PDB entry 5A8K | X-ray diffraction, 1.41 A resolution | chains D and E of the 6 polymer chains in the assembly

== Chain D ==
Name: Methyl-coenzyme M reductase
Source organism: Methanothermobacter wolfeii
Notes: EC 2.8.4.1
Amino-acid sequence (550 residues; row label = number of the first residue in the row):
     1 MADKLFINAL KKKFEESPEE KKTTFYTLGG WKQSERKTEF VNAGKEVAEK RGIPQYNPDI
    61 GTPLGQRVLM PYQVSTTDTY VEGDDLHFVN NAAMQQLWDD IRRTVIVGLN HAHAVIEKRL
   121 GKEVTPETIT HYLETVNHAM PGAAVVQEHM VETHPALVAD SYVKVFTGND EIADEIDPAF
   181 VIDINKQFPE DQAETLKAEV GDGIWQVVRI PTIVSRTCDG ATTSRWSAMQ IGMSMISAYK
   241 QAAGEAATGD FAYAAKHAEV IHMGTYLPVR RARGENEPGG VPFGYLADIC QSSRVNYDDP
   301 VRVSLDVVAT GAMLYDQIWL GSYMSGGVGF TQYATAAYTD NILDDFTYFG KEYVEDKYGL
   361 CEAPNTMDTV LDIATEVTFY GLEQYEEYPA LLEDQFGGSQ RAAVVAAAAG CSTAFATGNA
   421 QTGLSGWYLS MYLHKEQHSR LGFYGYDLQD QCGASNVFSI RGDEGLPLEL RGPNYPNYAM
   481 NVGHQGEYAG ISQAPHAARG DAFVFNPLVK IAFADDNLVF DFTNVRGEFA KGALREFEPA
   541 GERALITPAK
Unresolved in the structure: 1, 550
Modified positions: His257 (n1-methylated histidine; MHS); Arg271 (5-methyl-arginine; AGM); Gln400 (2-methyl-glutamine; MGN); Gly445 (thioglycin; GL3); Cys452 (s-methylcysteine; SMC)
Ion coordination: Ca2+ site 1: Lys11, Phe14; Ca2+ site 2: Pro58, Ile60, Thr62; K+ site 1: Val124 (together with 2-ethoxyethanol); factor 430 Ni: Gln147 (together with 1-thioethanesulfonic acid); Ca2+ site 3 near Asp170 (its only coordinating residue here); Ca2+ site 4 near Asp174 (its only coordinating residue here); Ca2+ site 5: Glu190, Glu194; K+ site 2: Ser215, Arg216, Cys218 (shared with 3 residues of chain A)
Ligand contacts:
  - 1-thioethanesulfonic acid (COM): Tyr333, Phe443, Tyr444, Gly445
  - 2-ethoxyethanol (ETX), molecule 1: His113, Glu117, Val124, Thr125, Pro126, Ile129, Ile172, Ile204
  - 2-ethoxyethanol (ETX), molecule 2: Glu199, Trp205, Pro507, Leu508
  - 2-ethoxyethanol (ETX), molecule 3: Trp205, His257, Ala258, Glu259, Val260, Ile261
  - 2-ethoxyethanol (ETX), molecule 4: Phe513, Asp515, Asp516, Leu518, Val519, Phe520, Asp521, Phe522, Thr523
  - factor 430 (F43), molecule 1: Ala143, Ala144, Val145, Val146, Gln147, Met150, Val151, Met229, Gln230, Met233, Ile236, Ala243, Gly244
  - factor 430 (F43), molecule 2: Gly326, Gly327, Val328, Gly329, Phe330, Thr331, Gln332, Tyr333, Phe396, Gly397, Gly398, Gln400, Gly442, Phe443
  - Coenzyme B (TP7), molecule 1: Arg225, Lys256, His257
  - Coenzyme B (TP7), molecule 2: Arg270, Arg271, Leu320, Met324, Ser325, Phe330, Phe443, Ala479, Met480, Asn481, Val482

== Chain E ==
Name: Methyl-coenzyme M reductase
Source organism: Methanothermobacter wolfeii
Notes: EC 2.8.4.1
Amino-acid sequence (443 residues; numbered 1 to 443; the number before each row is that of its first residue):
     1 MAKFEDKVDL YDDRGNLVEE QVPLEALSPL RNPAIKSIVQ GIKRTVAVNL EGIENALKTA
    61 KVGGPACKIM GRELDLDIVG NAESIAAAAK EMIQVTEDDD TKVELLGGGK RALVQVPSAR
   121 FDVAAEYSAA PLVTATAFVQ AIINEFDVSM YDANMVKAAV LGRYPQSVEY MGANIATMLD
   181 IPQKLEGPGY ALRNIMVNHV VATTLKNTLQ AAALSTILEQ TAMFEMGDAV GAFERMHLLG
   241 LAYQGMNADN LVFDLVKANG KEGTVGSVIA DLVERALEDG VIKVEKELTD YKVYGTDDLA
   301 MWNAYAAAGL MAATMVNQGA ARAAQGVSST LLYYNDLIEF ETGLPSVDFG KVEGTAVGFS
   361 FFSHSIYGGG GPGIFNGNHI VTRHSKGFAI PCVAAAMALD AGTQMFSPEA TSGLIKEVFS
   421 QVDEFREPLK YVVEAAAEIK NEI
Unresolved in the structure: 1
Ion coordination: K+: Lys7 (shared with 1 residue of chain C); Ca2+ near Asp271 (its only coordinating residue here)
Ligand contacts:
  - 1-thioethanesulfonic acid (COM): Phe361, Ser365, Tyr367
  - 2-ethoxyethanol (ETX), molecule 1: Asp12, Asn16, Leu17, Val18
  - 2-ethoxyethanol (ETX), molecule 2: Gln40, Lys43, Arg44, Ser118, Phe121, Asp122
  - 2-ethoxyethanol (ETX), molecule 3: Lys61, Ala66, Cys67, Lys68
  - 2-ethoxyethanol (ETX), molecule 4: Met92, Gln140, Ile143, Asn144
  - 2-ethoxyethanol (ETX), molecule 5: Ser118, Ala119, Asp122
  - 2-ethoxyethanol (ETX), molecule 6: Leu205, Lys416, Ser420, Gln421, Arg426
  - 2-ethoxyethanol (ETX), molecule 7: Leu251, Asp254, Leu255, Ala258, Asp271, Arg275
  - 2-ethoxyethanol (ETX), molecule 8: Gly402, Thr403, Gln404, Met405
  - factor 430 (F43): Ser365, Ile366, Tyr367
  - Coenzyme B (TP7): Phe361, Phe362, Tyr367, Gly368, Gly369, His379, Ile380, Val381

== Interface between chain D and chain E ==
Pairs across the interface (53; chain D residue first):
  Val269(D) with Gln183(E)
  Arg270(D) with Glu186(E); His379(E), hydrogen bond; Ile380(E)
  Arg271(D) with Glu186(E); Ile380(E)
  Phe330(D) with Tyr367(E), hydrophobic
  Lys435(D) with Asp336(E), salt bridge; Glu353(E), salt bridge
  Glu436(D) with Phe340(E)
  Phe443(D) with Phe361(E), hydrophobic
  Tyr444(D) with Val357(E); Ser360(E); Phe361(E), hydrophobic; His364(E)
  Gly445(D) with Val357(E); Phe361(E)
  Asp447(D) with Val357(E)
  Leu448(D) with Gly354(E); Val357(E); Gly358(E); Val381(E); His384(E)
  Gln451(D) with Gly350(E); Glu353(E); Gly354(E)
  Cys452(D) with Gly350(E); Lys351(E); Gly354(E); His384(E)
  Ser455(D) with Phe349(E); Lys351(E), hydrogen bond
  Asn456(D) with Lys351(E), hydrogen bond
  Arg461(D) with Asp228(E), hydrogen bond (side chain-backbone); Phe233(E); Met236(E); His237(E), hydrogen bond; Lys386(E)
  Asp463(D) with Tyr190(E), hydrogen bond; Arg383(E), salt bridge; Lys386(E), salt bridge
  Glu464(D) with Lys351(E); Lys386(E), salt bridge
  Pro476(D) with Ile380(E); Arg383(E); His384(E)
  Asn477(D) with His384(E), hydrogen bond
  Ala479(D) with Ile380(E), hydrophobic
  Met480(D) with Phe362(E), hydrophobic; Ile380(E); Val381(E), hydrophobic; His384(E)
  Asn481(D) with Phe361(E)
Other interface residues (no listed pair), chain D (28 interface residues in all): Pro268, Ser325, Tyr446, Ile460, Gly462
Other interface residues (no listed pair), chain E (32 interface residues in all): Lys184, Met226, Asp348, Thr355, Ser365

== Summary ==
28 residues of chain D face 32 of chain E across their interface; the contacts include 7 hydrogen bonds and 5
salt bridges. Polar contacts include Lys435(D)-Asp336(E), Lys435(D)-Glu353(E) and Asp463(D)-Arg383(E).
Chain D is Methyl-coenzyme M reductase and chain E is Methyl-coenzyme M reductase, both from
Methanothermobacter wolfeii; the structure, Methyl-coenzyme M reductase from methanothermobacter wolfeii at
1.4 A resolution, was determined by X-ray diffraction together with 5A8R, 5A8W and 5A0Y from the same study.
